PDB entry 8KFT | X-ray diffraction, 2.43 A resolution | chains B and C of the 5 polymer chains in the assembly

[Chain B]
Molecule: Holliday junction resolvase MOC1, chloroplastic
Organism: Zea mays
UniProt: B4FCI7 (B4FCI7_MAIZE); residues 109-271 here = UniProt positions 109-271
Chain sequence (163 residues; row label = number of the first residue in the row):
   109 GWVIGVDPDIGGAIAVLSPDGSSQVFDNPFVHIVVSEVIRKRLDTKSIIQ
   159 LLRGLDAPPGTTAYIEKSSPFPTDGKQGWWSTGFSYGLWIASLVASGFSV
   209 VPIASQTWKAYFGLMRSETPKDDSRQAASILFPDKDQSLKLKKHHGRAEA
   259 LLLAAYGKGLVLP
Bound ions: Mn2+: Asp115, Glu257 (shared with DC26(C) of chain C)
Reported in the primary citation:
  - mutagenesis - D115N, K229A, H253A, H253D: decreased catalytic activity
  - catalytic residues: Lys229 (proposed by the authors, not directly observed)
  - mutagenesis - H253K: abolished catalytic activity on HJ

[Chain C]
Molecule: 33-nt DNA strand
Sequence (33 nucleotides; numbered 1 to 33; the number before each row is that of its first residue):
     1 CAATCGTGGGAGACCTTTGGTCTCCCTGCAGAT
Bound ions: Mn2+: DC26 (shared with Asp115(B), Glu257(B) of chain B)

[Chain B / chain C interface]
Contacting residue pairs (41):
  Asp117(B) - DC26(C)  sugar contact
  Asp117(B) - DT27(C)  phosphate contact
  Ile118(B) - DT27(C)  hydrogen bond to the phosphate
  Val146(B) - DC29(C)  phosphate contact
  Arg148(B) - DG28(C)  salt bridge to the phosphate
  Arg148(B) - DC29(C)  salt bridge to the phosphate
  Arg150(B) - DG28(C)  salt bridge to the phosphate
  Lys175(B) - DG12(C)  hydrogen bond to the phosphate
  Lys175(B) - DA13(C)  salt bridge to the phosphate
  Ser177(B) - DG10(C)  hydrogen bond to the base
  Ser177(B) - DA11(C)  sugar contact
  Ser177(B) - DC25(C)  base contact
  Pro178(B) - DG10(C)  base contact
  Pro178(B) - DC25(C)  base contact
  Phe179(B) - DG10(C)  base contact
  Phe179(B) - DC24(C)  base contact
  Phe179(B) - DC25(C)  stacking on the base
  Pro180(B) - DG10(C)  base contact
  Asp182(B) - DC25(C)  hydrogen bond to the base
  Asp182(B) - DC26(C)  base contact
  Gln185(B) - DG28(C)  sugar contact
  Gly186(B) - DT27(C)  sugar contact
  Trp187(B) - DG10(C)  sugar contact
  Ser189(B) - DT27(C)  hydrogen bond to the phosphate
  Ser189(B) - DG28(C)  phosphate contact
  Thr190(B) - DC26(C)  phosphate contact
  Ala212(B) - DG12(C)  phosphate contact
  Ala212(B) - DA13(C)  sugar contact
  Ser213(B) - DC24(C)  sugar contact
  Gln214(B) - DT23(C)  hydrogen bond to the base
  Gln214(B) - DC24(C)  sugar contact
  Thr215(B) - DA13(C)  sugar contact
  Lys217(B) - DC24(C)  phosphate contact
  Lys217(B) - DC25(C)  salt bridge to the phosphate
  Met223(B) - DT23(C)  phosphate contact
  Met223(B) - DC24(C)  phosphate contact
  Arg224(B) - DT23(C)  salt bridge to the phosphate
  Arg224(B) - DC24(C)  hydrogen bond to the phosphate
  Lys229(B) - DC26(C)  phosphate contact
  His253(B) - DC26(C)  phosphate contact
  Glu257(B) - DC26(C)  phosphate contact
Interface residues without a listed pair, chain B (30 interface residues in all): Asp115, Ile147, Lys149, Pro228

[Summary]
The interface between chain B and chain C involves 30 residues on one side and 11 on the other, with 7
hydrogen bonds, 6 salt bridges and 1 aromatic stacking contact. Among the polar pairs are Ser177(B)-DG10(C),
Asp182(B)-DC25(C) and Gln214(B)-DT23(C). From the paper: the catalytic residue Lys229(B); D115N, K229A and
H253A of chain B, among others, reduce catalytic activity; 5 substitutions were tested in all.
Chain B is Holliday junction resolvase MOC1, chloroplastic (Zea mays) and chain C is a 33-nt DNA strand; the
structure, Crystal structure of ZmMOC1 in complex with a nicked Holliday junction soaked in Mn2+ for 15 ...,
was determined by X-ray diffraction (same publication as 8KFR, 8KFS, 8KFU, 8KFV and 8KFW).
